Entry 7OSF (electron microscopy, 3.80 A resolution); this record covers chains A and D of the 6 polymer chains in the assembly.

[Chain A]
Molecule: Probable ABC transporter binding protein NosD
Organism: Pseudomonas stutzeri ATCC 14405
UniProt: P19843 (NOSD_PSEST); numbering as in UniProt (aligned over 1-436)
Chain sequence (436 residues; numbered 1 to 436; the number before each row is that of its first residue):
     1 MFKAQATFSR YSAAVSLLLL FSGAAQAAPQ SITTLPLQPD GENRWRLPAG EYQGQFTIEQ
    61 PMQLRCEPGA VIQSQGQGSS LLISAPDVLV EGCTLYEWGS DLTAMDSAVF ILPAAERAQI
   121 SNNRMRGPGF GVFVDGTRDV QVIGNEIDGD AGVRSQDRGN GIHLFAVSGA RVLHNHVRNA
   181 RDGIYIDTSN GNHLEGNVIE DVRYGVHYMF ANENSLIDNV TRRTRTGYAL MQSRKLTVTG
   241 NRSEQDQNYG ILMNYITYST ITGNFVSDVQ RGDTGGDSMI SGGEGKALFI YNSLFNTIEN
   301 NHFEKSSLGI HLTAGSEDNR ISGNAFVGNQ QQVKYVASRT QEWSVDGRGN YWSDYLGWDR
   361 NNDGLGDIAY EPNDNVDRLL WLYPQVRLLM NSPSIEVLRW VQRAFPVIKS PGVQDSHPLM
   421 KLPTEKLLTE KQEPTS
Unresolved in the structure: 1-27, 273-282, 430-436
Ion coordination: Cu ion: His-207, Met-209, Met-231 (shared with 1 residue of chain H); Mg2+: Asn-361, Asp-367

[Chain D]
Molecule: Probable ABC transporter permease protein NosY
Organism: Pseudomonas stutzeri ATCC 14405
UniProt: P19845 (NOSY_PSEST); residues 1-276 here = UniProt positions 1-276
Chain sequence (276 residues; row label = number of the first residue in the row):
     1 MNQVWNIARK ELSDGLRNRW LLAISLLFAV LAVGIAWLGA AASGQLGFTS IPATIASLAS
    61 LATFLMPLIA LLLAYDAIVG EDEGGTLMLL LTYPLGRGQI LLGKFVGHGL ILALAVLIGF
   121 GCAALAIALL VEGVELGMLF WAFGRFMISS TLLGWVFLAF AYVLSGKVNE KSSAAGLALG
   181 VWFLFVLVFD LVLLALLVLS EGKFNPELLP WLLLLNPTDI YRLINLSGFE GSGSAMGVLS
   241 LGADLPVPAA VLWLCLLAWI GVSLLLAYAI FRRRLT
Unresolved in the structure: 1, 44-49, 275-276

[Chain A / chain D interface]
Pairs across the interface - 36 pairs, chain A then chain D:
  Leu-356(A) / Val-198(D)
  Trp-358(A) / Leu-194(D)  hydrophobic
  Trp-358(A) / Leu-197(D)
  Trp-358(A) / Gly-202(D)
  Trp-358(A) / Gly-237(D)
  Trp-358(A) / Ser-240(D)
  Asp-359(A) / Glu-201(D)  hydrogen bond (backbone-backbone)
  Asp-359(A) / Gly-202(D)
  Arg-360(A) / Gly-202(D)
  Arg-360(A) / Asn-205(D)
  Arg-360(A) / Pro-206(D)  hydrogen bond (side chain-backbone)
  Arg-360(A) / Pro-210(D)
  Arg-360(A) / Leu-241(D)
  Arg-360(A) / Asp-244(D)  salt bridge
  Asn-362(A) / Lys-203(D)
  Ile-368(A) / Gly-237(D)
  Ile-368(A) / Ser-240(D)
  Ala-369(A) / Ser-234(D)
  Glu-371(A) / Ser-234(D)  hydrogen bond
  Trp-400(A) / Phe-64(D)  hydrophobic
  Ala-404(A) / Ser-60(D)  hydrogen bond (backbone-side chain)
  Ala-404(A) / Phe-64(D)  hydrophobic
  Phe-405(A) / Ile-35(D)  hydrophobic
  Phe-405(A) / Ser-57(D)
  Phe-405(A) / Leu-61(D)  hydrophobic
  Phe-405(A) / Phe-64(D)  hydrophobic
  Pro-406(A) / Ser-57(D)
  Pro-406(A) / Ala-235(D)  hydrophobic
  Val-407(A) / Leu-38(D)
  Val-407(A) / Gly-39(D)
  Val-407(A) / Ala-53(D)
  Val-407(A) / Thr-54(D)
  Val-407(A) / Ser-57(D)
  Ile-408(A) / Leu-38(D)  hydrophobic
  Lys-409(A) / Ser-234(D)
  Lys-421(A) / Glu-201(D)  salt bridge
Interface residues without a listed pair, chain D (28 interface residues in all): Ala-56, Glu-207, Leu-209, Val-238

[Overview]
Chain A and chain D form an interface of 16 and 28 residues respectively, with 4 hydrogen bonds and 2 salt
bridges. Among the polar pairs are Arg-360(A)/Asp-244(D), Lys-421(A)/Glu-201(D) and Arg-360(A)/Pro-206(D).
His-207(A), Met-209(A) and Met-231(A) coordinate a Cu ion ion.
Chain A is Probable ABC transporter binding protein NosD and chain D is Probable ABC transporter permease
protein NosY, both from Pseudomonas stutzeri ATCC 14405; the structure, ABC Transporter complex NosDFYL,
R-domain 1, was determined by electron microscopy, deposited together with 7O0Y, 7O0Z, 7O10, 7O11, 7O12, 7O13
and 10 further entries.
